5M5Y - chains D and G of the 17 polymer chains in the assembly; structure by electron microscopy, 4.00 A resolution.

# Chain D
Name: DNA-directed RNA polymerase I subunit RPA14
From: Saccharomyces cerevisiae
UniProtKB: P50106 (RPA14_YEAST); residues 1-137 here = UniProt positions 1-137
Chain sequence (137 residues; each row starts with the number of its first residue):
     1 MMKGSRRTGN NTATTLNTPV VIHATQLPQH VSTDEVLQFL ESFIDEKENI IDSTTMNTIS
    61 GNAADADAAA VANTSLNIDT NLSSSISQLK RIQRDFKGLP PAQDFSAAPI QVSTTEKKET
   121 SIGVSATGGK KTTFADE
Not modelled in the structure: 1-11, 50-79, 101-137
UniProt features mapped onto this chain:
  - modified residue: Ser121 (Phosphoserine)

# Chain G
Name: DNA-directed RNA polymerase I subunit RPA43
From: Saccharomyces cerevisiae
UniProtKB: P46669 (RPA43_YEAST); numbering as in UniProt (aligned over 1-326)
Chain sequence (326 residues; numbered 1 to 326; the number before each row is that of its first residue):
     1 MSQVKRANEN RETARFIKKH KKQVTNPIDE KNGTSNCIVR VPIALYVSLA PMYLENPLQG
    61 VMKQHLNPLV MKYNNKVGGV VLGYEGLKIL DADPLSKEDT SEKLIKITPD TPFGFTWCHV
   121 NLYVWQPQVG DVLEGYIFIQ SASHIGLLIH DAFNASIKKN NIPVDWTFVH NDVEEDADVI
   181 NTDENNGNNN NEDNKDSNGG SNSLGKFSFG NRSLGHWVDS NGEPIDGKLR FTVRNVHTTG
   241 RVVSVDGTLI SDADEEGNGY NSSRSQAESL PIVSNKKIVF DDEVSIENKE SHKELDLPEV
   301 KEDNGSEIVY EENTSESNDG ESSDSD
Not modelled in the structure: 1-7, 96-98, 175-213, 252-326
UniProt features mapped onto this chain:
  - modified residue (Phosphoserine): Ser244, Ser251, Ser265, Ser269, Ser285

# Chain D / chain G interface
Contacting residue pairs (59; chain D residue first):
  Thr15(D) - Ser48(G)
  Thr15(D) - His65(G)  hydrogen bond (backbone-side chain)
  Leu16(D) - Ser48(G)
  Leu16(D) - His65(G)  hydrogen bond (backbone-side chain)
  Asn17(D) - Gln64(G)
  Asn17(D) - His65(G)
  Thr18(D) - His65(G)
  Pro19(D) - Leu45(G)  hydrophobic
  Pro19(D) - Tyr46(G)
  Pro19(D) - Val47(G)  hydrophobic
  Val20(D) - Tyr46(G)  hydrogen bond (backbone-backbone)
  Val21(D) - Ala44(G)
  Val21(D) - Leu45(G)
  Val21(D) - Tyr46(G)  hydrogen bond (backbone-backbone)
  Ile22(D) - Ile43(G)  hydrophobic
  Ile22(D) - Ala44(G)
  Ile22(D) - Lys76(G)
  His23(D) - Ile43(G)
  His23(D) - Ala44(G)  hydrogen bond (backbone-backbone)
  Ala24(D) - Val41(G)  hydrophobic
  Ala24(D) - Pro42(G)
  Ala24(D) - Ile43(G)  hydrophobic
  Thr25(D) - Pro42(G)  hydrogen bond (backbone-backbone)
  Thr25(D) - Ile43(G)  hydrogen bond (side chain-backbone)
  Thr25(D) - Ala44(G)
  Gln26(D) - Pro42(G)
  Leu27(D) - Gln23(G)
  Leu27(D) - Val24(G)  hydrophobic
  Pro28(D) - Gln23(G)
  Pro28(D) - Val24(G)
  Pro28(D) - Arg40(G)
  Pro28(D) - Val41(G)  hydrophobic
  Gln29(D) - Val39(G)
  Gln29(D) - Arg40(G)
  His30(D) - Asn36(G)  hydrogen bond
  His30(D) - Ile38(G)
  His30(D) - Val39(G)
  Val31(D) - Ile38(G)
  Val31(D) - Val39(G)  hydrophobic
  Val31(D) - Arg40(G)
  Glu35(D) - Tyr123(G)  hydrogen bond
  Phe39(D) - Tyr84(G)
  Phe39(D) - Glu85(G)
  Phe39(D) - Tyr123(G)  hydrophobic
  Phe43(D) - Tyr84(G)
  Lys47(D) - Met62(G)
  Lys47(D) - Tyr84(G)  hydrogen bond
  Ser85(D) - Val70(G)
  Ser85(D) - Met71(G)
  Gln88(D) - Met71(G)
  Leu89(D) - Met71(G)  hydrophobic
  Arg91(D) - Leu148(G)
  Arg91(D) - Asp151(G)  salt bridge
  Ile92(D) - His150(G)
  Arg94(D) - Asp151(G)  salt bridge
  Asp95(D) - Tyr136(G)
  Asp95(D) - His150(G)
  Asp95(D) - Asp151(G)
  Phe96(D) - His150(G)
Other interface residues (no listed pair), chain D (30 interface residues in all): Val36
Other interface residues (no listed pair), chain G (32 interface residues in all): Asn26, Pro68, Trp117, His119, Ala152

# Summary
30 residues of chain D and 32 residues of chain G are in contact, with 10 hydrogen bonds and 2 salt bridges.
Polar pairs include Arg91(D)-Asp151(G), Arg94(D)-Asp151(G) and Thr15(D)-His65(G).
Chain D is DNA-directed RNA polymerase I subunit RPA14 and chain G is DNA-directed RNA polymerase I subunit
RPA43, both from Saccharomyces cerevisiae; the structure, RNA Polymerase I elongation complex 2, was
determined by electron microscopy (same publication as 5M5X, 5M64 and 5M5W).
